PDB entry 2YKK | X-ray diffraction, 1.79 A resolution | chain A

[Chain A]
Protein: CEL44C
From: Paenibacillus polymyxa
Notes: EC 3.2.1.4, 3.2.1.151
UniProt: Q1A2D0 (Q1A2D0_PAEPO); residues 1-524 here correspond to UniProt positions 36-559 (UniProt number = residue number + 35)
Sequence (524 residues; each row starts with the number of its first residue):
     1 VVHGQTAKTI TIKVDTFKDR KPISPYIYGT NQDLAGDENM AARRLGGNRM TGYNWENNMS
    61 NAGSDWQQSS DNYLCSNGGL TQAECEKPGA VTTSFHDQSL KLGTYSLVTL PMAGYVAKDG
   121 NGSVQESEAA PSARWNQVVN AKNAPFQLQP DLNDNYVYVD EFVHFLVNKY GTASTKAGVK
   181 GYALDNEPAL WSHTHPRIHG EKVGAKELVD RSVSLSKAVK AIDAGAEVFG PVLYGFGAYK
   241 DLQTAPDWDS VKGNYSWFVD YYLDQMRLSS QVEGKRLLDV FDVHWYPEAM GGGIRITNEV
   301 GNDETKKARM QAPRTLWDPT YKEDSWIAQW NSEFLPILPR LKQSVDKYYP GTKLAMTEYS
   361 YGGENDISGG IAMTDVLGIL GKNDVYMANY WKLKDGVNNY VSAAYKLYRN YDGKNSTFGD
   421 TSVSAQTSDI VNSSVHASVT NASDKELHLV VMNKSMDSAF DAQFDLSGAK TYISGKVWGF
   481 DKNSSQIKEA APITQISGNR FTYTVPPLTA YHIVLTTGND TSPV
Disordered / not traced: 1-6, 519-524
Cystine bridges: C75-C85
Sequence notes: engineered mutation A129 (Lys164 in Q1A2D0), Y156 (Arg191 in Q1A2D0)
Bound ions: Ca2+: E56, D151, D154, Y156
What the authors report for this chain:
  - Ca2+ coordination: E56, D151, D154, Y156
  - catalytic residues: E187, E358
  - binding site for bis-tris buffer: N48, D65, E187
  - specificity-determining residues: W66, D71 (proposed by the authors, not directly observed)

[Summary]
E56, D151, D154 and Y156 coordinate Ca2+. The paper reports catalytic residues E187 and E358; a binding site
for bis-tris buffer at N48, D65 and E187.
Chain A is CEL44C (Paenibacillus polymyxa); the structure, Structure of a Paenibacillus Polymyxa Xyloglucanase
from Glycoside Hydrolase Family 44, was determined by X-ray diffraction (same publication as 3ZQ9, 2YJQ and
2YIH).
